4MJB - chain A; structure by X-ray diffraction, 2.11 A resolution.

Chain A:
Name: Probable glutaredoxin ssr2061
From: Synechocystis sp
UniProt: P73492 (GLRX2_SYNY3); numbering as in UniProt (aligned over 2-88)
Sequence (99 residues; row label = number of the first residue in the row; numbers below 1 keep their minus sign (Met-10 is residue -10)):
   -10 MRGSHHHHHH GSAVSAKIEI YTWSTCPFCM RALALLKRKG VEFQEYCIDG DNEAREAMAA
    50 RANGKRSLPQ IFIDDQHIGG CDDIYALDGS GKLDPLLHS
Differences from the reference sequence: initiating methionine (-10); expression tag (-9 to 1); engineered mutation Ser79 (Ala in P73492)
What the authors report for this chain:
  - mutagenesis - A2I, A2T, A2Y, K28C, G69F: unchanged expression
  - mutagenesis - L25S, G68Y: abolished expression

Summary:
From the paper: L25S and G68Y abolish expression; A2I, A2T and A2Y, among others, leave expression unchanged;
7 substitutions were tested in all.
Chain A is Probable glutaredoxin ssr2061 (Synechocystis sp); the structure, Synechocystis sp. PCC 6803
glutaredoxin A-A79S, was determined by X-ray diffraction (same publication as 4MJC, 4MJA and 4MJE).
